Entry 3PXG (X-ray diffraction, 3.65 A resolution); this record covers chains A and F of the 12 polymer chains in the assembly.

== Chain A (and F) ==
Name: Negative regulator of genetic competence ClpC/MecB
Source organism: Bacillus subtilis
Notes: chain F of this document is another copy of the same molecule, construct and numbering; everything in this record applies to it too
Reference sequence: P37571 (CLPC_BACSU); residue numbers follow UniProt; this construct covers 1-246, 252-280, 293-485
Sequence (468 residues; row label = number of the first residue in the row; note: 17 numbers in that range are skipped by the numbering (no residue carries them; nothing is unmodelled there)):
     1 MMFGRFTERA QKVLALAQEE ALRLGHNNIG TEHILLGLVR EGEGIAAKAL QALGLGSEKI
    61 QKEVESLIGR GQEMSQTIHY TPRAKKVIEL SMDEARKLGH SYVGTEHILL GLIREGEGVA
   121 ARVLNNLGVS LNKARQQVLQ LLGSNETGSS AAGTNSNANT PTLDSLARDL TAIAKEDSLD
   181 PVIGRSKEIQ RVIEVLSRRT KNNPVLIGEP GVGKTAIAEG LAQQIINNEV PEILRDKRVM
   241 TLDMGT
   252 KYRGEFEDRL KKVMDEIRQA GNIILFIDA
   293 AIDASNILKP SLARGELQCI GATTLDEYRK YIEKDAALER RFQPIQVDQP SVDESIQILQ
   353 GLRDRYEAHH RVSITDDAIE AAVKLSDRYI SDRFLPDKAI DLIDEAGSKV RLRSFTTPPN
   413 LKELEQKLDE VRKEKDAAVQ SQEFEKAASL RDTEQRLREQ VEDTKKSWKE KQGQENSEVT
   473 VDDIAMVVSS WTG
Disordered / not traced: 1-2, 150-154, 243-246, 252-257, 293-300, 485 (chain F: 1-2, 146-155, 243-246, 252-257, 293-299, 485)
Construct notes: engineered mutation Ala280 (Glu in P37571)
Curated features (UniProtKB/Swiss-Prot):
  - binding site (ATP): Gly208 to Thr215

== How chain A and chain F interact ==
Contacting residue pairs (22; chain A residue first):
  Leu242(A) - Arg306(F)
  Tyr358(A) - Arg199(F)
  His361(A) - Ser197(F)  hydrogen bond (side chain-backbone)
  His361(A) - Arg198(F)  hydrogen bond (side chain-backbone)
  His361(A) - Arg199(F)
  Arg385(A) - Lys201(F)
  Arg385(A) - Glu331(F)
  Ile392(A) - Thr200(F)
  Asp393(A) - Thr200(F)
  Asp393(A) - Lys201(F)
  Asp396(A) - Arg199(F)  hydrogen bond (side chain-backbone)
  Asp396(A) - Thr200(F)  hydrogen bond (side chain-backbone)
  Glu397(A) - Arg198(F)  salt bridge
  Glu397(A) - Gln335(F)  hydrogen bond
  Ser400(A) - Glu194(F)  hydrogen bond (side chain-backbone)
  Ser400(A) - Ser197(F)
  Ser400(A) - Arg198(F)
  Lys401(A) - Glu194(F)
  Leu404(A) - Gln190(F)
  Leu404(A) - Glu194(F)
  Lys414(A) - Ser186(F)  hydrogen bond
  Lys457(A) - Glu229(F)  salt bridge
Also at the interface, not in a pair above, chain A (19 interface residues in all): Arg5, His362, Arg405, Phe407, Thr408, Trp483
Also at the interface, not in a pair above, chain F (16 interface residues in all): Ile193, Val230, Glu232, Ile233

== Overview ==
Chain A and chain F form an interface of 19 and 16 residues respectively; the contacts include 7 hydrogen
bonds and 2 salt bridges. Polar pairs include Glu397(A)-Arg198(F), Lys457(A)-Glu229(F) and
His361(A)-Ser197(F). From UniProt: 8 ATP-binding residues on chain A.
Both chains are Negative regulator of genetic competence ClpC/MecB (Bacillus subtilis). Entry 3PXG (Structure
of MecA121 and ClpC1-485 complex) was determined by X-ray diffraction (same publication as 2Y1Q, 2Y1R and
3PXI).
